PDB entry 7SCC | electron microscopy, 2.60 A resolution | chains AZ and BK of the 36 polymer chains in the assembly

== Chain AZ ==
Name: Allophycocyanin beta chain
From: Synechocystis sp. PCC 6803 substr. Kazusa
UniProtKB: Q01952 (APCB_SYNY3); numbering as in UniProt (aligned over 1-161)
Amino-acid sequence (161 residues; numbered 1 to 161; the number before each row is that of its first residue):
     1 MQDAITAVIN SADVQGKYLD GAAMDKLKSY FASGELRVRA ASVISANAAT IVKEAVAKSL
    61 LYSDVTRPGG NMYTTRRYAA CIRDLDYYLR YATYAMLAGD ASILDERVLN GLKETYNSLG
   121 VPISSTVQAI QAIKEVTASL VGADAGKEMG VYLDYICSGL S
Swiss-Prot annotation at these positions:
  - binding site ((2R,3E)-phycocyanobilin): Cys81
  - modified residue: Asn71 (N4-methylasparagine)
Glycans and other covalent adducts: phycocyanobilin (CYC) linked to Cys81
Residues lining bound ligands:
  - phycocyanobilin (CYC), molecule 1: Lys53, Leu61, Tyr62, Thr66, Tyr73, Thr74, Thr75, Tyr78
  - phycocyanobilin (CYC), molecule 2: Leu60, Val65, Asn71, Met72, Arg76, Arg77, Ala80, Arg83, Asp84, Tyr87, Tyr88, Tyr91, Arg107, Val108, Leu112, Thr115, Tyr116, Leu119, Val121, Pro122, Ser125, Thr126

== Chain BK ==
Name: Phycobilisome 7.8 kDa linker polypeptide, allophycocyanin-associated, core
From: Synechocystis sp. PCC 6803 substr. Kazusa
UniProtKB: Q01950 (PYC1_SYNY3); residue numbers follow UniProt; this construct covers 1-67
Amino-acid sequence (67 residues; numbered 1 to 67; the number before each row is that of its first residue):
     1 MRMFRITACV PSQTRIRTQR ELQNTYFTKL VPYDNWFREQ QRIMKMGGKI VKVELATGRP
    61 GTNAGLA
Construct notes: conflict Trp36 (Ser in Q01950)
Residues lining bound ligands:
  - phycocyanobilin (CYC), molecule 1: Arg2, Phe4, Tyr33, Trp36, Phe37, Gln40, Gln41, Met44, Gly61
  - phycocyanobilin (CYC), molecule 2: Pro11, Ser12, Arg17, Gln19, Arg20, Glu21, Leu22, Thr25

== How chain AZ and chain BK interact ==
Pairs across the interface (22; chain AZ residue first):
  Arg76(AZ) - Ser12(BK)
  Arg76(AZ) - Gln13(BK)
  Ala79(AZ) - Ile16(BK)  hydrophobic
  Arg83(AZ) - Ile16(BK)
  Arg83(AZ) - Arg17(BK)  hydrogen bond (side chain-backbone)
  Tyr87(AZ) - Arg17(BK)  hydrogen bond (side chain-backbone)
  Tyr87(AZ) - Thr18(BK)  hydrogen bond (side chain-backbone)
  Tyr87(AZ) - Gln19(BK)  hydrogen bond (side chain-backbone)
  Tyr87(AZ) - Arg20(BK)
  Arg90(AZ) - Thr18(BK)  hydrogen bond (side chain-backbone)
  Tyr91(AZ) - Arg20(BK)
  Arg107(AZ) - Arg20(BK)  hydrogen bond (backbone-side chain)
  Asn110(AZ) - Arg20(BK)  hydrogen bond
  Asn110(AZ) - Leu22(BK)
  Gly111(AZ) - Leu22(BK)
  Thr115(AZ) - Leu22(BK)
  Thr115(AZ) - Thr25(BK)
  Thr115(AZ) - Tyr26(BK)
  Ser118(AZ) - Cys9(BK)  hydrogen bond
  Ser118(AZ) - Lys49(BK)
  Leu119(AZ) - Cys9(BK)  hydrophobic
  Leu119(AZ) - Pro11(BK)  hydrophobic
Also at the interface, not in a pair above, chain AZ (16 interface residues in all): Glu106, Val108, Leu112, Glu114

== Overview ==
16 residues of chain AZ and 13 residues of chain BK are in contact; the contacts include 8 hydrogen bonds.
Among the polar pairs are Arg83(AZ)-Arg17(BK), Tyr87(AZ)-Arg17(BK) and Tyr87(AZ)-Thr18(BK). Bound to chain AZ:
phycocyanobilin. Bound to chain BK: phycocyanobilin. Phycocyanobilin is covalently linked to Cys81(AZ).
Chain AZ is Allophycocyanin beta chain and chain BK is Phycobilisome 7.8 kDa linker polypeptide,
allophycocyanin-associated, core, both from Synechocystis sp. PCC 6803 substr. Kazusa; the structure,
T-cylinder of Synechocystis PCC 6803 Phycobilisome, complex with OCP - local refinement, was determined by
electron microscopy together with 7SC7, 7SC9 and 7SCB from the same study.
